Entry 8E87 (X-ray diffraction, 2.19 A resolution); this record covers chains A and P of the 3 polymer chains in the assembly.

== Chain A ==
Molecule: DNA polymerase eta
From: Homo sapiens
Notes: EC 2.7.7.7
UniProt: Q9Y253 (POLH_HUMAN); numbering as in UniProt (aligned over 1-432)
Sequence (435 residues; each row starts with the number of its first residue; numbers below 1 keep their minus sign (Gly-2 is residue -2)):
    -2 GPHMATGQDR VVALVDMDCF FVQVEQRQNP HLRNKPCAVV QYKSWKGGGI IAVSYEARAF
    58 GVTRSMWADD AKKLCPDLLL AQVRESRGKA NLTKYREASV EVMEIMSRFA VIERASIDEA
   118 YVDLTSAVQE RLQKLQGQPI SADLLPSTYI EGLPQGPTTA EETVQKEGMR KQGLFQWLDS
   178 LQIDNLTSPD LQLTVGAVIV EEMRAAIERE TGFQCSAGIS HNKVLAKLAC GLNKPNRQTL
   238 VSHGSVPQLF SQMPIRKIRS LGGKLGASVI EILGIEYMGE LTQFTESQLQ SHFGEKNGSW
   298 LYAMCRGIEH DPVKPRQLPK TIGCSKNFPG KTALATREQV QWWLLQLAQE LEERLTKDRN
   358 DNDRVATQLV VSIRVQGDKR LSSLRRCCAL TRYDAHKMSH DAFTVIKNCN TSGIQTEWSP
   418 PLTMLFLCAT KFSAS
Not modelled in the structure: 154-161, 411-412
Construct notes: expression tag (-2 to 0)
Metal / ion sites: Mg2+ site 1: Asp13, Met14, Asp115 (together with XG4); Mg2+ site 2: Asp13, Asp115, Glu116 (together with XG4) (shared with A9(P) of chain P)
Small-molecule neighbours: XG4 (2'-deoxy-5'-O-[(R)-hydroxy{[(R)-hydroxy(phosphonooxy)phosphoryl]amino}phosphoryl]guanosine): Asp13, Met14, Asp15, Cys16, Phe17, Phe18, Gln38, Ile48, Ala49, Tyr52, Arg55, Arg61, Leu89, Ile114, Asp115, Glu116, Lys231
Swiss-Prot annotation at these positions:
  - binding site (Mg(2+)): Asp13, Met14, Asp115, Glu116
  - binding site (Mn(2+)): Asp13, Met14, Asp115, Glu116
  - binding site (a 2'-deoxyribonucleoside 5'-triphosphate): Arg61
  - natural variant: Val37 (deletion: In XPV), Leu75 (deletion: In XPV), Arg93 (R93P: In XPV), Arg111 (R111H: In XPV), Thr122 (T122P: In XPV), Gly153 (G153D: In a breast cancer sample), Thr191 (T191P: In XPV), Gly263 (G263V: In XPV), Val266 (V266D: In XPV), Gly295 (G295R: In XPV), Arg361 (R361S: In XPV)
  - mutagenesis: Tyr52 (Y52A/F: Reduces DNA polymerase activity; Y52E: Reduces DNA polymerase activity. Increases fidelity of replication and reduces translesion bypass), Arg61 (R61A: Reduces enzymatic activity by two-thirds), Ser62 (S62G: Increased DNA polymerase activity and translesion bypass compared to wild-type), Ala68 (A68S/V: Severe reduction in thymine dimer translesion bypass), Asn324 to Pro326 (Reduces binding to chromatin and to monoubiquitinated PCNA. Abolishes binding to monoubiquitinated PCNA; when associated with 705-E--H-713 Del)
Reported in the primary citation:
  - mutagenesis - S113A (3-fold lower kcat): decreased catalytic activity on dN primer end

== Chain P ==
Molecule: 8-nt DNA/RNA hybrid strand
Sequence (8 nucleotides; each row starts with the number of its first residue):
     2 AGCGTCAA
Metal / ion sites: Mg2+: A9 (together with XG4) (shared with Asp13(A), Asp115(A), Glu116(A) of chain A)

== Chain A / chain P interface ==
Residue-residue contacts (25; chain A residue first):
  Arg61(A) with A9(P), base contact
  Ser113(A) with A9(P), hydrogen bond to the phosphate
  Asp115(A) with A9(P), phosphate contact
  Glu116(A) with A9(P), phosphate contact
  Lys224(A) with A9(P), salt bridge to the phosphate
  Ile255(A) with DA8(P), phosphate contact
  Arg256(A) with DA8(P), phosphate contact
  Ser257(A) with DC7(P), phosphate contact; DA8(P), hydrogen bond to the phosphate
  Leu258(A) with DA8(P), hydrogen bond to the phosphate
  Gly259(A) with DA8(P), hydrogen bond to the phosphate
  Gly260(A) with DC7(P), phosphate contact; DA8(P), hydrogen bond to the phosphate
  Lys261(A) with DT6(P), salt bridge to the phosphate; DC7(P), hydrogen bond to the phosphate
  Leu262(A) with DC7(P), hydrogen bond to the phosphate
  Arg377(A) with DG5(P), salt bridge to the phosphate
  Leu381(A) with DC4(P), phosphate contact
  Arg382(A) with DA2(P), sugar contact; DG3(P), salt bridge to the phosphate; DC4(P), hydrogen bond to the phosphate
  Arg383(A) with DG3(P), hydrogen bond to the phosphate; DC4(P), phosphate contact
  Cys384(A) with DA2(P), sugar contact; DG3(P), hydrogen bond to the phosphate
Other interface residues (no listed pair), chain A (23 interface residues in all): Asp13, Ile114, Gln365, Ser379, Ser380

== Overview ==
The interface between chain A and chain P involves 23 residues on one side and 8 on the other; the contacts
include 10 hydrogen bonds and 4 salt bridges. Polar pairs include Ser113(A)-A9(P), Ser257(A)-DA8(P) and
Leu258(A)-DA8(P). Ligands of chain A: compound XG4. The paper reports that S113A of chain A reduces catalytic
activity on dN primer end.
Chain A is DNA polymerase eta (Homo sapiens) and chain P is an 8-nt DNA/RNA hybrid strand; the structure,
Human DNA polymerase eta-DNA-rA-ended primer-dGMPNPP ternary mismatch complex with Mg2+, was determined by
X-ray diffraction together with 8E85, 8E86, 8E88, 8E89, 8E8A, 8E8B and 8 further entries from the same study.
